2A46 - chain A; structure by X-ray diffraction, 1.65 A resolution.

== Chain A ==
Molecule: GFP-like fluorescent chromoprotein amFP486
Organism: Anemonia majano
UniProt: Q9U6Y6 (GFPL_ANEMA); aligned to UniProt positions 2-225 over residues 2-227 (the alignment contains insertions or deletions, so no single offset holds)
Amino-acid sequence (238 residues; each row starts with the number of its first residue; note: 2 numbers in that range are skipped by the numbering (no residue carries them; nothing is unmodelled there); numbers below 1 keep their minus sign (Met-10 is residue -10)):
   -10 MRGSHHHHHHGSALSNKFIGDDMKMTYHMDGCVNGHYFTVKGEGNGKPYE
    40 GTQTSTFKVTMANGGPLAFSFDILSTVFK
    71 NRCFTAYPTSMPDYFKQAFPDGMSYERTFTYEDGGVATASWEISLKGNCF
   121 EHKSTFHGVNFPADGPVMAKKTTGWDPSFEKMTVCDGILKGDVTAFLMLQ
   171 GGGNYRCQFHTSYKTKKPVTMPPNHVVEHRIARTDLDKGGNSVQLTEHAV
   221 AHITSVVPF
Unresolved in the structure: -10 to 4, 225-229
Glycans and other covalent adducts: covalent link Lys68-Asn71; beta-mercaptoethanol (BME) linked to Cys119
Modified positions: Lys68 ([(4Z)-2-[(1S)-1,5-diaminopentyl]-4-(4-hydroxybenzylidene)-5-oxo-4,5-dihydro-1H-imidazol-1-yl]acetic acid; CR7)
Construct notes: expression tag (-10 to 1); chromophore (68, 68, 68)
From the paper describing this entry:
  - contacts within the chain: Ser44-Lys68 (hydrogen bond), Arg72-Glu217 (salt bridge), Glu150-His199 (salt bridge), His199-Glu217 (salt bridge)
  - mutagenesis - E150Q, E217Q: decreased expression in response to Protein yields

== Summary ==
The paper reports that E150Q and E217Q reduce expression in response to Protein yields; contacts within the
chain involving Ser44, Lys68 and Arg72 among others.
Chain A is GFP-like fluorescent chromoprotein amFP486 (Anemonia majano); the structure, Crystal structures of
amFP486, a cyan fluorescent protein from Anemonia majano, and variants, was determined by X-ray diffraction
(same publication as 2A47 and 2A48).
